8JZI - chains C and D of the 4 polymer chains in the assembly; structure by X-ray diffraction, 1.76 A resolution.

# Chain C (and D)
Name: S-adenosylmethionine synthase
Organism: Corynebacterium glutamicum ATCC 13032
Notes: EC 2.5.1.6; chain D of this document is another copy of the same molecule, construct and numbering; everything in this record applies to it too
UniProtKB: Q9K5E4 (METK_CORGL); numbering as in UniProt (aligned over 1-407)
Amino-acid sequence (407 residues; numbered 1 to 407; the number before each row is that of its first residue):
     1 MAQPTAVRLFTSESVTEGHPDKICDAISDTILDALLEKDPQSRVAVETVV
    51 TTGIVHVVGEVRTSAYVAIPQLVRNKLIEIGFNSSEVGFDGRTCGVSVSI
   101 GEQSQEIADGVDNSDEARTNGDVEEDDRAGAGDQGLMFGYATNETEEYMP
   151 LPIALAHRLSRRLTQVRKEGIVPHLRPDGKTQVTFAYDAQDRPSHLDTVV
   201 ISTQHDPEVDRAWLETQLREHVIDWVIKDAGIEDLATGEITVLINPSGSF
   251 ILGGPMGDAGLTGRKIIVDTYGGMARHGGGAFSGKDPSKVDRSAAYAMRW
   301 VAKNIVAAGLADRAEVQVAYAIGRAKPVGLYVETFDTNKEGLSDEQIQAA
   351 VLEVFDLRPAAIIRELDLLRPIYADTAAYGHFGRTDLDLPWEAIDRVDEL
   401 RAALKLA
Not modelled in the structure: 1-2, 103-125 (chain D: 1-2, 104-125)
Construct notes: engineered mutation Ala68 (Glu in Q9K5E4)
Metal / ion sites: Na+ site 1: Asp191 (shared with Glu333(D) of chain D); Na+ site 2: Glu333 (shared with Asp191(D) of chain D)
UniProt features mapped onto this chain:
  - region: Gln103 to Asn113 (Flexible loop)
  - binding site (ATP): His19, Asp178 to Lys180, Asp258, Arg264, Lys265, Ala281, Lys285
  - binding site (Mg(2+)): Asp21
  - binding site (K(+)): Glu47
  - binding site (L-methionine): Glu60, Gln103, Asp258, Lys289

# Chain C / chain D interface
Residue-residue contacts (142):
  Gln3(C) with Leu342(D); Gln346(D), hydrogen bond (backbone-side chain); Leu404(D), hydrogen bond (side chain-backbone)
  Pro4(C) with Gln346(D); Ala349(D)
  Thr5(C) with Glu345(D); Gln346(D)
  Ala6(C) with Glu345(D), hydrogen bond (backbone-backbone); Ala349(D); Leu352(D), hydrophobic
  Val7(C) with Gln348(D), hydrogen bond (backbone-side chain)
  Arg8(C) with Leu330(D); Tyr331(D), hydrogen bond; Val332(D), hydrogen bond (side chain-backbone); Glu333(D), salt bridge; Glu345(D), salt bridge; Gln348(D)
  Leu9(C) with Gly329(D); Leu330(D), hydrogen bond (backbone-backbone); Tyr331(D)
  Phe10(C) with Phe138(D), hydrophobic; Arg276(D); Gln317(D); Tyr331(D), hydrophobic
  Thr11(C) with Leu136(D); Gln317(D), hydrogen bond (backbone-side chain); Ala319(D)
  Glu13(C) with Gln134(D), hydrogen bond; Gly135(D); Leu136(D)
  Glu47(C) with Leu261(D); Arg264(D), salt bridge
  Val49(C) with Val49(D), hydrophobic
  His56(C) with His56(D)
  Val58(C) with Ala259(D), hydrophobic
  Glu60(C) with Gly257(D)
  Asp133(C) with Lys180(D), salt bridge
  Gln134(C) with Glu13(D), hydrogen bond; Lys180(D); Thr181(D), hydrogen bond (side chain-backbone); Gln182(D); Val200(D)
  Gly135(C) with Glu13(D); Gln182(D), hydrogen bond (backbone-side chain)
  Leu136(C) with Thr11(D); Ser12(D); Glu13(D); Gly272(D)
  Phe138(C) with Phe10(D), hydrophobic; Gly273(D)
  Lys180(C) with Asp133(D), salt bridge; Gln134(D)
  Thr181(C) with Gln134(D), hydrogen bond (backbone-side chain)
  Gln182(C) with Gln134(D); Gly135(D), hydrogen bond (side chain-backbone); Tyr320(D), hydrogen bond (side chain-backbone); Val328(D)
  Thr184(C) with Val328(D)
  Tyr187(C) with Tyr331(D), hydrophobic
  Asp188(C) with Glu345(D)
  Ala189(C) with Glu345(D)
  Asp191(C) with Tyr331(D); Glu333(D)
  Val200(C) with Gln134(D); Ala321(D), hydrophobic
  Ser202(C) with Ile322(D)
  Leu243(C) with Ala321(D), hydrophobic
  Pro246(C) with Ile322(D)
  Ser247(C) with Ile322(D)
  Gly257(C) with Glu60(D)
  Ala259(C) with Val58(D), hydrophobic
  Leu261(C) with Glu47(D); Leu261(D), hydrophobic; Thr262(D)
  Thr262(C) with Leu261(D); Arg264(D), hydrogen bond (backbone-side chain)
  Gly263(C) with Arg264(D)
  Arg264(C) with Glu47(D), salt bridge; Thr262(D), hydrogen bond (side chain-backbone); Gly263(D); Ala281(D); Lys285(D)
  Ile266(C) with Ile266(D), hydrophobic
  Ile267(C) with Ile266(D), hydrophobic; His277(D); Gly278(D); Gly279(D)
  Gly272(C) with Leu136(D)
  Gly273(C) with Phe138(D); Arg276(D); His277(D)
  Met274(C) with Arg276(D), hydrogen bond (backbone-side chain)
  Arg276(C) with Phe10(D); Gly273(D); Met274(D), hydrogen bond (side chain-backbone); Arg276(D)
  His277(C) with Ile267(D); Gly273(D)
  Gly278(C) with Ile267(D)
  Gly279(C) with Arg264(D); Ile267(D)
  Ala281(C) with Arg264(D)
  Lys285(C) with Arg264(D)
  Gln317(C) with Phe10(D); Thr11(D), hydrogen bond (side chain-backbone)
  Ala319(C) with Thr11(D)
  Tyr320(C) with Gln182(D), hydrogen bond (backbone-side chain)
  Ala321(C) with Val200(D), hydrophobic; Leu243(D), hydrophobic
  Ile322(C) with Ser202(D); Pro246(D); Ser247(D)
  Val328(C) with Gln182(D); Thr184(D)
  Gly329(C) with Leu9(D)
  Leu330(C) with Arg8(D); Leu9(D), hydrogen bond (backbone-backbone)
  Tyr331(C) with Arg8(D), hydrogen bond; Leu9(D); Phe10(D), hydrophobic; Tyr187(D), hydrophobic; Asp191(D)
  Val332(C) with Arg8(D), hydrogen bond (backbone-side chain)
  Glu333(C) with Arg8(D), salt bridge; Asp191(D)
  Leu342(C) with Gln3(D)
  Glu345(C) with Thr5(D); Ala6(D), hydrogen bond (backbone-backbone); Arg8(D), salt bridge; Asp188(D); Ala189(D)
  Gln346(C) with Gln3(D); Pro4(D); Thr5(D)
  Gln348(C) with Ala6(D); Val7(D), hydrogen bond (side chain-backbone); Arg8(D)
  Ala349(C) with Pro4(D); Thr5(D); Ala6(D)
  Leu352(C) with Ala6(D), hydrophobic
  Leu404(C) with Gln3(D), hydrogen bond (backbone-side chain)
Also at the interface, not in a pair above, chain C (78 interface residues in all): Ser12, Ser14, Thr51, Thr52, Gly59, Ser99, Thr198, Ala275, Asp336, Asp344
Also at the interface, not in a pair above, chain D (80 interface residues in all): Ser14, Thr51, Thr52, Gly59, Ser99, Thr198, Ala275, Gly323, Asp336, Asp344, Leu406

# Summary
78 residues of chain C and 80 residues of chain D are in contact, with 27 hydrogen bonds and 8 salt bridges.
Polar contacts include Arg8(C)-Glu333(D), Arg8(C)-Glu345(D) and Glu47(C)-Arg264(D).
Both chains are S-adenosylmethionine synthase (Corynebacterium glutamicum ATCC 13032). Entry 8JZI (Mutant
S-adenosylmethionine synthase from C. glutamicum) was determined by X-ray diffraction together with 8JZG and
8JZH from the same study.
